Entry 7PI8 (electron microscopy, 8.90 A resolution (very low resolution: no residue pairs are listed; an interface is given only as per-side residue counts)); this record covers chains m and 3 of the 53 polymer chains in the assembly.

== Chain m ==
Name: 50S ribosomal protein L17
Source organism: Mycoplasma pneumoniae M129
UniProtKB: Q59547 (RL17_MYCPN); residues 1-124 here = UniProt positions 1-124
Sequence (124 residues; each row starts with the number of its first residue):
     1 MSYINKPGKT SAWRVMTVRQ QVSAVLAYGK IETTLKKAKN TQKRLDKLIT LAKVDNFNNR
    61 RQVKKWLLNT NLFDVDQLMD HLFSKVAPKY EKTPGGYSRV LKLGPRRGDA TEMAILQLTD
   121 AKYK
Disordered / not traced: 1, 121-124

== Chain 3 ==
Molecule: 23S ribosomal RNA
Source organism: Mycoplasma pneumoniae M129
Sequence (2907 nucleotides; row label = number of the first residue in the row):
     1 UACAAUAAGU UACUAAGGGC UUAUGGUGGA UGCCUUGGCA CUAAUAGGCG AUGAAGGACG
    61 UGUUAACCUG CGAUAAGCUU CGGGUAGGUG GUAAGAACCU CAGAUCCGGA GAUUUCCGAA
   121 UGGAGCAAUC CGGUAGUUGG AAACAGCUAU CAUUAAUUGA UGAAUAAAUA GUCAAUUAAA
   181 GCAAUACGUG GUGAAGUGAA ACAUCUCAGU AGCCACAGGA AAAGAAAACG AAUGUGAUUC
   241 CGUGUGUAGU GGCGAGCGAA AGCGGAACAG GCCAAACUUA UCAUUAGAUA GGGGUUGUAG
   301 GGCUUGCAAU GUGGACUUGA AAACGAUAGA AGAAGCUGUU GGAAAGCAGC GCGCAAAAGG
   361 GUGAUAGCCC CGUAUUUGAA AUUGUUUUCA UACCUAGCGA GAUCCCUGAG UAGCUCGGAA
   421 AACGUUAUUU UGAGUGAAUC UGCCCAGACC AUUGGGUAAG CCUAAAUACU AAUUAGUGAC
   481 CGAUAGCGAA ACAGUACCGU GAGGGAAAGG UGAAAAGAAC CCAGAGAUGG GAGUGAAAUA
   541 GAUUCUGAAA CCAUAUGCCU ACAACGUGUC AGAGCACAUU AAUGUGUGAU GGCGUGCGUU
   601 UUGAAGUAUG AGCCGGCGAG UUAUGAUAGC AAGCGUUAGU UAACCAGGAG AUGGGGAGCU
   661 GUAGCGAAAG CGAGUUUUAA AAGAGCGUUU GUUUGUUAUU AUAGACCCGA AACGGGUUGA
   721 GCUAGUCAUG AGCAGGUUGA AGGUUGAGUA ACAUCAACUG GAGGACCGAA CCGACUCUCG
   781 UUGAAACGAU AGCGGAUGAC UUGUGAUUAG GGGUGAAAUU CCAAUCGAAA UCCGUGAUAG
   841 CUGGUUCUCG UCGAAAUAGC UUUAAGGCUA GCGUGAGAUC ACAAAUAAGU GGAGGUAAAG
   901 CUACUGAAUG UAUGAUGGCG CCACCUAGGC GUACUGAAUA CAAUUAAACU CUGAAUGCCA
   961 UUUAUUUUAU UCUCGCAGUC AGACAGUGGG GGAUAAGCUU CAUUGUCAAG AGGGGAAGAG
  1021 CCCAGAUCAU UAAAUAAGGU CCCCAAAAUA UACUAAGUGG AAAAGGAUGU GAAAGUGCUA
  1081 AAACAGCAAG GAUGUUGGCU UAGAAGCAGC CAUCGUUUAA AGAGUGCGUA ACAGCUCACU
  1141 UGUCGAGUGU UUUUGCGCCG AAGAUGUAAC GGGGCUAAGU AUAUUACCGA AUUUAUGGAU
  1201 AAGAUUUAUA UCUUGUGGUA GACGAGCGUU GUAUUGGAGU UGAAGUCAAA GCGUGAGCAU
  1261 UGGUGGAUCC AAUACAAGUG AGAAUGCCGG CAUGAGUAAC GCUUGGGAGU GAGAAUCUCC
  1321 CAAACCGAUU GACUAAGGUU UCCUGGACCA GGGUCGUCCU UCCAGGGUUA GUCUGGACCU
  1381 AAGCUGAGGC UGAAAAGCGU AGGCGAUGGA CAACAGGUUA AUAUUCCUGU ACUUACAGUU
  1441 AGACUGAUGG AGUGACAAAG AAGGUUUUCC ACCCCCAUAA UUGGAUUUGG GGAUAAAUCA
  1501 UAAGGUGGUA CAAUAGGCAA AUCCGUUGUG CAUAACAUUG AGUGAUGAUG UCGAGUGAAU
  1561 GAGUGAUCAA GUAGCGAAGG UGGUAUUAAU CAUGCUUUCA AGAAAAGCUU CUAGGGUUAA
  1621 UCUAGCUGUA ACCAGUACCG AGAACGAACA CACGUAGUCA AGGAGAGGAU CCUAAGGUUA
  1681 GCGAGUGAAC UAUAGCCAAG GAACUCUGCA AAUUAACCCC GUAAGUUAGC GAGAAGGGGU
  1741 GCUUAUGUAA AAGUAAGCCG CAGUGAAGAA CGAGGGGGGA CUGUUUAACU AAAACACAAC
  1801 UCUAUGCCAA ACCGUAAGGU GAUGUAUAUG GGGUGACACC UGCCCAGUGC UGGAAGGUUA
  1861 AAGAAGGAGG UUAGCGCAAG CGAAGCUUUU AACUGAAGCC CCAGUGAACG GCGGCCGUAA
  1921 CUAUAACGGU CCUAAGGUAG CGAAAUUCCU AGUCGGGUAA AUUCCGUCCC GCUUGAAUGG
  1981 UGUAACCAUC UCUUGACUGU CUCGGCUAUA GACUCGGUGA AAUCCAGGUA CGGGUGAAGA
  2041 CACCCGUUAG GCGCAACGGG ACGGAAAGAC CCCGUGAAGC UUUACUGUAG CUUAAUAUUG
  2101 AUCAGGACAU UAUCAUGUAG AGAAUAGGUA GGAGCAAUCG AUGCAAGUUC GCUAGGACUU
  2161 GUUGAUGCGA AAGGUGGAAU ACUACCCUUG GUUGUGUGCU GUUCUAAUUG GUAACUGUUA
  2221 UCCAGUUUCA AGACAGUGUU AGGUGGGCAG UUUGACUGGG GCGGUCGCCU CCUAAAAGGU
  2281 AACGGAGGCG UACAAAGGUA CCUUCAGUAC GGUUGGAAAU CGUAUGUAGA GUGUAAUGGU
  2341 GUAAGGGUGC UUGACUGUGA GACAUACAGG UCGAACAGGU GAGAAAUCAG GUCAUAGUGA
  2401 UCCGGUGGUC CAGUAUGGAA UGGCCAUCGC UCAACGGAUA AAAGCUACUC CGGGGAUAAC
  2461 AGGCUGAUAC UGCCCAAGAG UUCAUAUCGA CGGCAGUGUU UGGCACCUCG AUGUCGACUC
  2521 AUCUCAUCCU CGAGCUGAAG CAGGUUCGAA GGGUUCGGCU GUUCGCCGAU UAAAGAGAUA
  2581 CGUGAGUUGG GUUCAAACCG UCGUGAGACA GGUUGGUCCC UAUCUAUUGU GCCCGUAGGA
  2641 AGAUUGAAGA GUGUUGCUUC UAGUACGAGA GGACCGAAGC GAGGACACCU CUUAUGCUCC
  2701 AGUUGUAGCG CCAGCUGCAC CGCUGGGUAG UAACGUGUCU AUUAGAUAAA CGCUGAAAGC
  2761 AUCUAAGUGU GAAACUAUCU CAAAGAUUAA UCUUCCCAUU UCGCAAGAAA GUAAGAGCCG
  2821 UCAAAGACGA UGACGUUGAU AGGUUACAGG UGUAAGCAUA GUGAUAUGUU GAGCUGAGUA
  2881 AUACUAAUUG CUCGAGGACU UAUUGGA
Disordered / not traced: 1-7, 923-927, 1560-1569, 2901-2907

== Interface between chain m and chain 3 ==
At this resolution (9 A) residue pairs are not listed: 54 residues of chain m and 53 of chain 3 lie at the interface.

== Overview ==
Chain m and chain 3 form an interface of 54 and 53 residues respectively.
Here chain m is 50S ribosomal protein L17 and chain 3 is 23S ribosomal RNA, both from Mycoplasma pneumoniae
M129. Entry 7PI8 (70S ribosome with P-site tRNA in spectinomycin-treated Mycoplasma pneumoniae cells) was
determined by electron microscopy together with 7OOC, 7OOD, 7P6Z, 7PAH, 7PAI, 7PAJ and 23 further entries from
the same study.
